PDB entry 1L9C | X-ray diffraction, 1.90 A resolution | chain A

# Chain A
Molecule: Monomeric Sarcosine Oxidase
Source organism: Bacillus sp
Notes: EC 1.5.3.1
UniProt: P40859 (MSOX_BACB0); residues 1-389 here correspond to UniProt positions 2-390 (UniProt number = residue number + 1)
Sequence (389 residues; row label = number of the first residue in the row):
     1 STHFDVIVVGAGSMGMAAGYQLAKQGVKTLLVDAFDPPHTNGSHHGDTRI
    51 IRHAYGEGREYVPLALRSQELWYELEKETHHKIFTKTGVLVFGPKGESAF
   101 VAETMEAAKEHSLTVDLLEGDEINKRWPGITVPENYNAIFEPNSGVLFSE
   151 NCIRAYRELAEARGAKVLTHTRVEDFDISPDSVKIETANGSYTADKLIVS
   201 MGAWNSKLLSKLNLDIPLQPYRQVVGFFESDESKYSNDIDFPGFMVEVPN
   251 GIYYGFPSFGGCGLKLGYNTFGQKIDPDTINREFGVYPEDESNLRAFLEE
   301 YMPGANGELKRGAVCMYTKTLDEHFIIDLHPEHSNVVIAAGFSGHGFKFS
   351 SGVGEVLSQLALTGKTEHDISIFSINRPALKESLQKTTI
Not modelled in the structure: 386-389
Differences from the reference sequence: engineered mutation Asn269 (His270 in P40859)
Covalently attached groups: flavin-adenine dinucleotide (FAD) linked to Cys315
Small-molecule neighbours: FAD (flavin-adenine dinucleotide): Val9, Gly10, Ala11, Gly12, Ser13, Met14, Val32, Asp33, Ala34, Phe35, Pro37, His39, Gly42, Ser43, His44, Arg49, Ile50, Thr171, Arg172, Val173, Ser200, Met201, Gly202, Trp204, Leu208, Gln223, Val225, Tyr254, Phe256, Met316, Tyr317, Phe342, Gly344, His345, Gly346, Phe347, Lys348
UniProt features mapped onto this chain:
  - modified residue: Cys315 (S-8alpha-FAD cysteine)

# In short
Flavin-adenine dinucleotide is covalently linked to Cys315.
Chain A is Monomeric Sarcosine Oxidase (Bacillus sp); the structure, Role of Histidine 269 in Catalysis by
Monomeric Sarcosine Oxidase, was determined by X-ray diffraction (same publication as 1L9D and 1L9E).
